PDB entry 2VQM | X-ray diffraction, 1.80 A resolution | chain A

# Chain A
Protein: Histone deacetylase 4
From: Homo sapiens
Notes: fragment: catalytic domain, residues 648-1057
UniProtKB: P56524 (HDAC4_HUMAN); residues 4-413 here correspond to UniProt positions 648-1057 (UniProt number = residue number + 644)
Sequence (413 residues; row label = number of the first residue in the row):
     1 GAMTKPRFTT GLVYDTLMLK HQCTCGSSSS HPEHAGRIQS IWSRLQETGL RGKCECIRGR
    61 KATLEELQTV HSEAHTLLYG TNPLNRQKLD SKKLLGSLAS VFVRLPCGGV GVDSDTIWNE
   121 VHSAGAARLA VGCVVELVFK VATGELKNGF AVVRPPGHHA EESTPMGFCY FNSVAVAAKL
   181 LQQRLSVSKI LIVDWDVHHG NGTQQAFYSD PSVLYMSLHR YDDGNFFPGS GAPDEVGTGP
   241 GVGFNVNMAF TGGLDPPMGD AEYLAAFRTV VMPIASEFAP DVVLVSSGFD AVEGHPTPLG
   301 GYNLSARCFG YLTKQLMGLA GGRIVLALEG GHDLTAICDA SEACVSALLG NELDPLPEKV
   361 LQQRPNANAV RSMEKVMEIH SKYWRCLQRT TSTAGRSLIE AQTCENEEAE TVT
Not modelled in the structure: 1-5, 27-33, 88-91, 408-413
Disulfides: Cys25-Cys56
Metal / ion sites: Zn2+ site 1: His21, Cys23, His34, Cys107; K+ site 1: Asp194, Asp196, His198, Ser217, Leu218; Zn2+ site 2: Asp196, His198, Asp290 (together with HA3); K+ site 2: Phe207, Asp210, Val213, Phe244
Ligand contacts: HA3 (N-hydroxy-5-[(3-phenyl-5,6-dihydroimidazo[1,2-a]pyrazin-7(8H)-yl)carbonyl]thiophene-2-carboxamide): Pro156, His159, Gly167, Phe168, His198, Phe227, Asp290, Leu299, Glu329, Gly330
Swiss-Prot annotation at these positions:
  - motif: Glu407 to Thr413 (Nuclear export signal)
  - active site: His159
  - binding site (Zn(2+)): Cys23, Cys25, His31, Cys107
From the paper describing this entry:
  - binding site for HA3: Pro156, Gly167, Phe168, Glu329, Gly330, Gly331
  - mutagenesis - H332Y: abolished catalytic activity on trifluoroacetamide substrate
  - mutagenesis - H332Y: increased catalytic activity on acetylated lysine-containing peptides
  - mutagenesis - C25A/C56A, D115A: decreased catalytic activity
  - catalytic residues: Asp115
  - mutagenesis - C25A/H31A: abolished catalytic activity on acetamide substrate
  - mutagenesis - C25A/H31A: abolished binding to HDAC3
  - mutagenesis - C56A: unchanged catalytic activity

# In short
Ligands of chain A: compound HA3. His21, Cys23, His34 and Cys107 form the Zn2+ site 1. Asp194, Asp196, His198,
Ser217 and Leu218 coordinate K+ site 1. From UniProt: active-site residue His159 and 4 Zn2+-binding residues.
The paper reports the catalytic residue Asp115; C25A/C56A and D115A reduce catalytic activity; 5 substitutions
were tested in all.
Chain A is Histone deacetylase 4 (Homo sapiens); the structure, Structure of HDAC4 catalytic domain bound to a
hydroxamic acid inhbitor, was determined by X-ray diffraction together with 2VQW, 2VQV, 2VQJ, 2VQO and 2VQQ
from the same study.
